PDB entry 5J9K | X-ray diffraction, 2.55 A resolution | chains A and B of the 4 polymer chains in the assembly

# Chain A (and B)
Name: Protein TPR1
Organism: Oryza sativa
Notes: fragment: N-terminal topless domain; chain B of this document is another copy of the same molecule, construct and numbering; everything in this record applies to it too
Reference sequence: Q5NBT9 (TPR1_ORYSJ); residues 1-209 here = UniProt positions 1-209
Amino-acid sequence (209 residues; each row starts with the number of its first residue):
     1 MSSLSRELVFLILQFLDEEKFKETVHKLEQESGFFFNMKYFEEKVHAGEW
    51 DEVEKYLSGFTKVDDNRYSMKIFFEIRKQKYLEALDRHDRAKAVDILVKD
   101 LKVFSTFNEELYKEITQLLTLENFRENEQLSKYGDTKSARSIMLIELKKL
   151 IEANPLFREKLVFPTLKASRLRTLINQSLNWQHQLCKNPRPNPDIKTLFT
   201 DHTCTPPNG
Not modelled in the structure: 206-209 (chain B: 191-192, 206-209)
Ion coordination: Zn2+: His183, Cys186, His202, Cys204
UniProt features mapped onto this chain:
  - mutagenesis: Arg67 (R67A: Loss of interaction with EAR motif-containing full-length proteins), Tyr68 (Y68A: Loss of interaction with EAR motif-containing full-length proteins), Lys71 (K71A: Loss of interaction with EAR motif-containing full-length proteins), Phe74 (F74A: Loss of interaction with EAR motif-containing full-length proteins), Phe104 (F104A: Loss of interaction with EAR motif-containing full-length proteins), Leu111 (L111A: Loss of interaction with EAR motif-containing full-length proteins), Leu118 (L118A: Loss of interaction with EAR motif-containing full-length proteins), Leu130 (L130A: Loss of interaction with EAR motif-containing full-length proteins), Leu150 (L150A: Loss of interaction with EAR motif-containing full-length proteins), Asn176 (N176H: Aggregates formation)
From the paper describing this entry:
  - mutagenesis - L111A/L130A, L179A/I195A: unchanged binding to rice D53 peptide 794-808
  - mutagenesis - L111A/L130A/L179A/I195A: abolished binding to rice D53 peptide 794-808
  - mutagenesis - N176H, N180A, W181A, L198A: decreased binding to rice D53 peptide 794-808
  - mutagenesis - N176H: decreased stability
  - mutagenesis - N180A, W181A, L198A: decreased stability in response to NINJA EAR
  - self-association interface (contacts with another copy of this molecule): Asn176
  - self-association interface (contacts with another copy of this molecule): Tyr68 (proposed by the authors, not directly observed)
  - mutagenesis - R67A/N176H, Y68A/N176H, Y68R/N176H, K71A/N176H: increased stability

# Interface between chain A and chain B
Contacting residue pairs (18; chain A residue first):
  Arg90(A) - Val94(B)
  Val94(A) - Arg90(B)
  Val94(A) - Val94(B)  hydrophobic
  Lys102(A) - Thr120(B)  hydrogen bond (side chain-backbone)
  Lys102(A) - Leu121(B)
  Lys102(A) - Glu122(B)
  Tyr112(A) - Thr120(B)
  Lys113(A) - Gln117(B)
  Thr116(A) - Thr116(B)
  Thr116(A) - Thr120(B)
  Gln117(A) - Lys113(B)
  Gln117(A) - Gln117(B)  hydrogen bond
  Leu119(A) - Leu119(B)  hydrophobic
  Thr120(A) - Leu97(B)
  Thr120(A) - Lys102(B)  hydrogen bond (backbone-side chain)
  Thr120(A) - Tyr112(B)
  Thr120(A) - Thr116(B)
  Glu122(A) - Lys102(B)  salt bridge
Other interface residues (no listed pair), chain A (15 interface residues in all): Asp95, Leu97, Val98, Lys99, Leu121
Other interface residues (no listed pair), chain B (14 interface residues in all): Val98, Glu126

# Overview
The interface between chain A and chain B involves 15 residues on one side and 14 on the other, with 3
hydrogen bonds and 1 salt bridge. Polar contacts include Glu122(A)-Lys102(B), Lys102(A)-Thr120(B) and
Gln117(A)-Gln117(B). The paper reports that N176H, N180A and W181A of chain A, among others, reduce binding to
rice D53 peptide 794-808; a self-association interface involving Asn176(A) and Tyr68(A); 11 substitutions were
tested in all.
Both chains are Protein TPR1 (Oryza sativa). Entry 5J9K (Crystal structure of the rice Topless related protein
2 (TPR2) N-terminal topless domain (1-209) in complex ...) was determined by X-ray diffraction, deposited
together with 5JA5, 5JGC and 5JHP.
